PDB entry 7ZWI | X-ray diffraction, 1.90 A resolution | chains B and C of the 3 polymer chains in the assembly

# Chain B
Molecule: 32F3 heavy chain
Source organism: Mus musculus
Amino-acid sequence (444 residues; row label = number of the first residue in the row; note: 1 number in that range is skipped by the numbering (no residue carries it; nothing is unmodelled there)):
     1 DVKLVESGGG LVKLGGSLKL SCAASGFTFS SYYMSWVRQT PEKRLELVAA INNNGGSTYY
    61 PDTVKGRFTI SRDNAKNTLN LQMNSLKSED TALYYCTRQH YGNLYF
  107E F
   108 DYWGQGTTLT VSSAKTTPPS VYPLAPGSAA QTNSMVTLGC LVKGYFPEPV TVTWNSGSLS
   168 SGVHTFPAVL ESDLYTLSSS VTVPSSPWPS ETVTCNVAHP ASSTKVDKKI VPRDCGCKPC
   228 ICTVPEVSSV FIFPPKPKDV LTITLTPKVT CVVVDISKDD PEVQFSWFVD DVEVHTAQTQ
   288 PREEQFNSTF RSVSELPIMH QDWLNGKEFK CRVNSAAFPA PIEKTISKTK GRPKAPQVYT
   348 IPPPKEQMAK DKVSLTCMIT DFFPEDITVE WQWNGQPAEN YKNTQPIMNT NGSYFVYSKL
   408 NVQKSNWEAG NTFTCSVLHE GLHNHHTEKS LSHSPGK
Not modelled in the structure: 135-139, 221-444
Disulfide bonds: Cys22-Cys96, Cys147-Cys202

# Chain C
Molecule: 32F3 light chain
Source organism: Mus musculus
Amino-acid sequence (213 residues; row label = number of the first residue in the row):
     1 QIVLSQSPAI LSASPGEKVT MTCRASSSVT YIHWYQQKPG SSPKPWIQAT SSLASGVPAR
    61 FSGSGSGTSY SLSISRVEAE DAATYYCQQW SSNPLTFGAG TKLELKRADA APTVSIFPPS
   121 SEQLTSGGAS VVCFLNNFYP KDINVKWKID GSERQNGVLN SWTDQDSKDS TYSMSSTLTL
   181 TKDEYERHNS YTCEATHKTS TSPIVKSFNR NEC
Not modelled in the structure: 211-213
Disulfide bonds: Cys23-Cys87, Cys133-Cys193

# Interface between chain B and chain C
Residue-residue contacts - 80 pairs, chain B then chain C:
  Val37(B) - Phe97(C)  hydrophobic
  Gln39(B) - Gln37(C)  hydrogen bond
  Gln39(B) - Tyr86(C)  hydrogen bond
  Lys43(B) - Tyr86(C)  hydrogen bond (backbone-side chain)
  Arg44(B) - Ala99(C)
  Leu45(B) - Tyr86(C)  hydrophobic
  Leu45(B) - Phe97(C)
  Tyr59(B) - Asn93(C)
  Tyr59(B) - Pro94(C)
  Tyr95(B) - Gln37(C)  hydrogen bond
  Tyr95(B) - Ser41(C)
  Tyr95(B) - Ser42(C)
  Tyr95(B) - Pro43(C)
  Gln99(B) - Leu95(C)
  Asn103(B) - Gln48(C)  hydrogen bond (backbone-side chain)
  Leu104(B) - Tyr31(C)  hydrophobic
  Leu104(B) - His33(C)  hydrogen bond (backbone-side chain)
  Tyr105(B) - His33(C)  hydrogen bond (backbone-side chain)
  Tyr105(B) - Trp90(C)  hydrophobic
  Phe106(B) - His33(C)
  Phe106(B) - Tyr35(C)
  Phe106(B) - Pro45(C)  hydrophobic
  Phe106(B) - Trp46(C)
  Phe106(B) - Ile47(C)
  Phe106(B) - Gln48(C)
  Phe107E(B) - Tyr35(C)  hydrogen bond (backbone-side chain)
  Phe107E(B) - Pro45(C)
  Phe107E(B) - Gln88(C)
  Phe107E(B) - Leu95(C)  hydrophobic
  Phe107E(B) - Phe97(C)  hydrophobic
  Asp108(B) - Pro45(C)
  Trp110(B) - Ser42(C)
  Trp110(B) - Pro43(C)
  Trp110(B) - Phe97(C)  hydrophobic
  Gly111(B) - Ser42(C)  hydrogen bond (backbone-side chain)
  Gln112(B) - Gly40(C)
  Gln112(B) - Ser42(C)
  Tyr129(B) - Ser120(C)
  Tyr129(B) - Glu122(C)
  Tyr129(B) - Gln123(C)
  Pro130(B) - Ser120(C)
  Pro130(B) - Glu122(C)
  Leu131(B) - Phe117(C)
  Leu131(B) - Val132(C)  hydrophobic
  Leu131(B) - Phe134(C)  hydrophobic
  Ala132(B) - Phe117(C)
  Ala132(B) - Pro118(C)
  Pro133(B) - Phe117(C)
  Gly134(B) - Pro118(C)
  Thr144(B) - Ser115(C)
  Thr144(B) - Phe117(C)
  Gly146(B) - Phe134(C)
  Leu148(B) - Ser130(C)
  Lys150(B) - Gln123(C)
  Lys150(B) - Ser130(C)
  His171(B) - Asn136(C)
  His171(B) - Asn137(C)  hydrogen bond
  His171(B) - Ser173(C)
  Phe173(B) - Phe134(C)  hydrophobic
  Phe173(B) - Asn136(C)
  Phe173(B) - Ser161(C)
  Phe173(B) - Thr163(C)
  Phe173(B) - Ser173(C)
  Phe173(B) - Met174(C)
  Phe173(B) - Ser175(C)
  Pro174(B) - Ser161(C)  hydrogen bond (backbone-side chain)
  Pro174(B) - Trp162(C)
  Val176(B) - Leu159(C)  hydrophobic
  Leu177(B) - Leu159(C)
  Glu178(B) - Leu159(C)
  Glu178(B) - Thr179(C)  hydrogen bond
  Ser185(B) - Phe134(C)
  Ser185(B) - Ser175(C)  hydrogen bond
  Ser186(B) - Phe134(C)
  Ser187(B) - Phe134(C)
  Ser187(B) - Asn136(C)  hydrogen bond
  Lys215(B) - Glu122(C)  salt bridge
  Arg220(B) - Pro118(C)
  Arg220(B) - Pro119(C)  hydrogen bond (side chain-backbone)
  Arg220(B) - Ser120(C)
Interface residues without a listed pair, chain B (43 interface residues in all): Glu46, Leu47, Pro61, Leu145, Thr172
Interface residues without a listed pair, chain C (46 interface residues in all): Trp34, Ala49, Ala54, Ser121, Ser126, Asn160

# Overview
43 residues of chain B and 46 residues of chain C are in contact, with 15 hydrogen bonds and 1 salt bridge.
Polar pairs include Lys215(B)-Glu122(C), Gln39(B)-Gln37(C) and Gln39(B)-Tyr86(C).
Chain B is 32F3 heavy chain and chain C is 32F3 light chain, both from Mus musculus; the structure, Pfs48/45
C-terminal domain bound to fab fragment of monoclonal antibody 32F3, was determined by X-ray diffraction (same
publication as 7ZWF, 7ZWM, 7ZXF and 7ZXG).
